1J4W - chains B and A; structure by solution NMR.

# Chain B
Molecule: 29-nt DNA strand
Sequence (29 nucleotides; row label = number of the first residue in the row):
   201 GTATATTCCC TCGGGATTTT TTATTTTGT
Unresolved in the structure: 201-203, 212-215, 223-229

# Chain A
Molecule: FUSE binding protein
Source organism: Homo sapiens
Notes: fragment: residues 278-447, numberered 5-174. kh3 and kh4 domains.
Reference sequence: Q96AE4 (FUBP1_HUMAN); residues 5-174 here correspond to UniProt positions 278-447 (UniProt number = residue number + 273)
Chain sequence (174 residues; row label = number of the first residue in the row):
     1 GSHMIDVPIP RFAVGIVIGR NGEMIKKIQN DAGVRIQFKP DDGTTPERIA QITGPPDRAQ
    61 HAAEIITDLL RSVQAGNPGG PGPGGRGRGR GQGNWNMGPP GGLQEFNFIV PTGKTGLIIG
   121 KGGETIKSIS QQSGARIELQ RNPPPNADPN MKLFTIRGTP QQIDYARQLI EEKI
Unresolved in the structure: 75-103
Sequence notes: cloning artifact (1-4); engineered mutation Ala-59 (Cys332 in Q96AE4)
Swiss-Prot annotation at these positions:
  - modified residue: Arg-48 (Omega-N-methylarginine), Arg-86 (Omega-N-methylarginine), Arg-88 (Omega-N-methylarginine), Arg-90 (Omega-N-methylarginine), Thr-159 (Phosphothreonine)

# How chain B and chain A interact
Pairs across the interface (28; chain B residue first):
  DT204(B) / Thr-112(A)  base contact
  DT204(B) / Gly-113(A)  base contact
  DT204(B) / Gly-116(A)  base contact
  DT204(B) / Leu-117(A)  base contact
  DA205(B) / Thr-115(A)  base contact
  DA205(B) / Ile-119(A)  base contact
  DT206(B) / Ile-119(A)  base contact
  DT206(B) / Leu-139(A)  base contact
  DT207(B) / Gly-122(A)  sugar contact
  DT207(B) / Ile-126(A)  base contact
  DT207(B) / Leu-139(A)  base contact
  DC208(B) / Lys-127(A)  sugar contact
  DC209(B) / Arg-136(A)  base contact
  DC209(B) / Glu-138(A)  base contact
  DC210(B) / Arg-136(A)  sugar contact
  DT217(B) / Phe-12(A)  base contact
  DT218(B) / Arg-11(A)  base contact
  DT218(B) / Val-14(A)  base contact
  DT218(B) / Gly-15(A)  base contact
  DT218(B) / Ile-18(A)  base contact
  DT218(B) / Asn-21(A)  phosphate contact
  DT219(B) / Ile-18(A)  sugar contact
  DT219(B) / Asn-21(A)  sugar contact
  DT219(B) / Gly-22(A)  sugar contact
  DT219(B) / Phe-38(A)  base contact
  DT219(B) / Arg-48(A)  base contact
  DT220(B) / Gln-37(A)  base contact
  DT221(B) / Gln-37(A)  base contact
Also at the interface, not in a pair above, chain A (26 interface residues in all): Ile-16, Gly-19, Arg-20, Ile-137

# In short
The interface between chain B and chain A involves 12 residues on one side and 26 on the other.
Here chain B is a 29-nt DNA strand and chain A is FUSE binding protein (Homo sapiens). Entry 1J4W (COMPLEX OF
THE KH3 and KH4 DOMAINS OF FBP WITH A SINGLE_STRANDED 29mer DNA OLIGONUCLEOTIDE FROM ...) was determined by
solution NMR.
